PDB entry 4NTK | X-ray diffraction, 1.60 A resolution | chains A and C of the 6 polymer chains in the assembly

== Chain A (and C) ==
Molecule: 6-carboxy-5,6,7,8-tetrahydropterin synthase
From: Escherichia coli
Notes: EC 4.1.2.50; chain C of this document is another copy of the same molecule, construct and numbering; everything in this record applies to it too
Reference sequence: P65870 (QUED_ECOLI); residues 1-121 here = UniProt positions 1-121
Chain sequence (121 residues; each row starts with the number of its first residue):
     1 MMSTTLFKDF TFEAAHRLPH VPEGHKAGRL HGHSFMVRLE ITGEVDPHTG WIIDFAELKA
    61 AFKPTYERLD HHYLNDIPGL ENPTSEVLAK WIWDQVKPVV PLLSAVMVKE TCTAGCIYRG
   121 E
Differences from the reference sequence: engineered mutation Ala27 (Cys in P65870)
Curated features (UniProtKB/Swiss-Prot):
  - active site (Charge relay system): His71, Glu110
  - binding site (Zn(2+)): His16, His31, His33
Ion coordination: Zn2+: His16, His31, His33 (together with Sepiapterin (enol-form))
Small-molecule neighbours:
  - Sepiapterin (enol-form) (ZSP; 2-amino-6-[(1Z)-1,2-dihydroxyprop-1-en-1-yl]-7,8-dihydropteridin-4(3H)-one), molecule 1: Leu6, Trp51, Ile53, Asp54, Phe55
  - Sepiapterin (enol-form) (ZSP), molecule 2: His16, Leu18, His25, Lys26, Ala27, His31, His33, Thr84, Ser85, Glu86, Glu110
From the paper describing this entry:
  - binding site for Sepiapterin (enol-form): Phe55
  - conformationally variable residues: Phe55
  - Zn2+ coordination: His16, His31, His33
  - catalytic residues: His25, Asp54 (proposed by the authors, not directly observed)
  - mutagenesis - D70N/H71A: decreased catalytic activity on H2NTP
  - mutagenesis - H25A/D54N: abolished catalytic activity on H2NTP
  - mutagenesis - D70N/H71A: unchanged catalytic activity
  - mutagenesis - H25A/D54N: decreased catalytic activity on sepiapterin
  - mutagenesis - H25A/D54N/D70N/H71A: abolished catalytic activity

== Interface between chain A and chain C ==
Contacting residue pairs (43; chain A residue first):
  Glu13(A) - His31(C)
  Glu13(A) - Gly32(C)
  Glu13(A) - His33(C)  salt bridge
  Glu13(A) - Glu110(C)
  Glu13(A) - Thr111(C)
  Ala14(A) - His31(C)
  Ala14(A) - Gly32(C)  hydrogen bond (backbone-backbone)
  Ala15(A) - His31(C)
  Ala15(A) - Gly32(C)
  Lys26(A) - His71(C)
  Arg29(A) - Asp70(C)  hydrogen bond (side chain-backbone)
  Arg29(A) - His71(C)  hydrogen bond (side chain-backbone)
  Arg29(A) - His72(C)  hydrogen bond
  Leu30(A) - His71(C)
  Leu30(A) - His72(C)
  Leu30(A) - Tyr73(C)  hydrogen bond (backbone-backbone)
  His31(A) - Glu13(C)
  His31(A) - Ala14(C)
  His31(A) - Ala15(C)
  His31(A) - His71(C)
  His31(A) - His72(C)
  Gly32(A) - Glu13(C)
  Gly32(A) - Ala14(C)  hydrogen bond (backbone-backbone)
  Gly32(A) - Ala15(C)
  Gly32(A) - His33(C)
  His33(A) - Glu13(C)  salt bridge
  His33(A) - Gly32(C)
  His33(A) - His33(C)
  His33(A) - Ser34(C)
  Ser34(A) - His33(C)
  Ser34(A) - Ser34(C)  hydrogen bond (side chain-backbone)
  Ser34(A) - Glu110(C)
  Asp70(A) - Arg29(C)  hydrogen bond (backbone-side chain)
  His71(A) - Lys26(C)
  His71(A) - Arg29(C)  hydrogen bond (backbone-side chain)
  His71(A) - Leu30(C)
  His71(A) - His31(C)
  His72(A) - Arg29(C)  hydrogen bond
  His72(A) - Leu30(C)
  His72(A) - His31(C)
  Tyr73(A) - Leu30(C)
  Glu110(A) - Ser34(C)
  Thr111(A) - Glu13(C)
Other interface residues (no listed pair), chain A (17 interface residues in all): Ala27
Other interface residues (no listed pair), chain C (17 interface residues in all): Ala27

== Overview ==
Chain A and chain C each contribute 17 residues to their interface, with 10 hydrogen bonds and 2 salt bridges.
Among the polar pairs are Glu13(A)-His33(C), Arg29(A)-Asp70(C) and Arg29(A)-His71(C). Chain A binds
Sepiapterin (enol-form). From the paper: catalytic residues His25(A) and Asp54(A); D70N/H71A of chain A reduce
catalytic activity on H2NTP; 3 substitutions were tested in all.
Both chains are 6-carboxy-5,6,7,8-tetrahydropterin synthase (Escherichia coli). Entry 4NTK (QueD from E. coli)
was determined by X-ray diffraction, deposited together with 4NTM and 4NTN.
